PDB entry 9CYX | electron microscopy, 3.30 A resolution | chains I and B of the 6 polymer chains in the assembly

== Chain I (and B) ==
Name: Lambda 1
Source organism: Mammalian orthoreovirus 3 Dearing
Notes: chain B of this document is another copy of the same molecule, construct and numbering; everything in this record applies to it too
Reference sequence: F1ARN3 (F1ARN3_9REOV); numbering as in UniProt (aligned over 1-1275)
Chain sequence (1275 residues; numbered 1 to 1275; the number before each row is that of its first residue):
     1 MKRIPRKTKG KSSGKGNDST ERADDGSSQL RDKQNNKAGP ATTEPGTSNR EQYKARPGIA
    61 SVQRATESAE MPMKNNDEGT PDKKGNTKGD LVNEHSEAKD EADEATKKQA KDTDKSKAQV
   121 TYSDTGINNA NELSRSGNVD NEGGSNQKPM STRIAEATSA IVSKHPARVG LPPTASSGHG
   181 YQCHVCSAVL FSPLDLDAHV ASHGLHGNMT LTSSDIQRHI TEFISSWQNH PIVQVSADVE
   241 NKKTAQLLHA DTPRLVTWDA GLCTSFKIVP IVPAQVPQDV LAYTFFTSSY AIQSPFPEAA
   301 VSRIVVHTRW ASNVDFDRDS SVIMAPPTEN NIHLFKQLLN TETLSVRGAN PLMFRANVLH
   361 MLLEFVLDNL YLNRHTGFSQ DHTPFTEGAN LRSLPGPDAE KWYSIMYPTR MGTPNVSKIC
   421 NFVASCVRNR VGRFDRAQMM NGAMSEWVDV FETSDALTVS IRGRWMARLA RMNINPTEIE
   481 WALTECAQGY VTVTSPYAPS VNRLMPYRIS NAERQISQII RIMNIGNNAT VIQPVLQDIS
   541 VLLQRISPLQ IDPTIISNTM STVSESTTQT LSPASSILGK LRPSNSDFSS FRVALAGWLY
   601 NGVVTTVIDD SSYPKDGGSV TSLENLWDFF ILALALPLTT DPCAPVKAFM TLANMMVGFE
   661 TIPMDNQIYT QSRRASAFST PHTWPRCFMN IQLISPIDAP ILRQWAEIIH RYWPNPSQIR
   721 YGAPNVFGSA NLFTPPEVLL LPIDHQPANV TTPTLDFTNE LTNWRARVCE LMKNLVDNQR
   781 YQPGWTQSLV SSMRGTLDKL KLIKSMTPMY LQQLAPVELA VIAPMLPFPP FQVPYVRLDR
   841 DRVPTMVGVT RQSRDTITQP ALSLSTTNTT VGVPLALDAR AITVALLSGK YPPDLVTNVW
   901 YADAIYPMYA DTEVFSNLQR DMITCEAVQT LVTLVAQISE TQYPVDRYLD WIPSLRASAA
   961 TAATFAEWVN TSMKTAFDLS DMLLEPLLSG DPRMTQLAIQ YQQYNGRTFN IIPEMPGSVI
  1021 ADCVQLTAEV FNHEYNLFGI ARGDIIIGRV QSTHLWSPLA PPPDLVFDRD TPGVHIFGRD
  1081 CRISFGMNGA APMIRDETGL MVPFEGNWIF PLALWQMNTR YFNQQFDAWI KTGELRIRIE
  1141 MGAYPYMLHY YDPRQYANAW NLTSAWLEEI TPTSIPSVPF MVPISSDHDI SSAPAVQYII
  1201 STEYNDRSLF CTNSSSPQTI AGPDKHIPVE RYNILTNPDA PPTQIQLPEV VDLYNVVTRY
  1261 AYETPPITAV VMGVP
Disordered / not traced: 1-180, 208-217 (chain B: 13-39, 168-1275)

== Interface between chain I and chain B ==
Pairs across the interface (140; chain I residue first):
  Gln182(I) with Glu44(B), hydrogen bond
  His184(I) with Glu44(B), salt bridge
  Trp227(I) with Glu51(B)
  Gln228(I) with Glu51(B); Ile59(B)
  His230(I) with Ile59(B)
  Ile232(I) with Gln63(B)
  Gln234(I) with Glu70(B), hydrogen bond
  Asp238(I) with Lys7(B)
  Gln246(I) with Arg64(B); Glu67(B), hydrogen bond
  Leu247(I) with Glu67(B); Glu70(B)
  His249(I) with Glu67(B), salt bridge; Glu70(B), salt bridge; Met71(B)
  Asp251(I) with Lys7(B), salt bridge
  Arg254(I) with Ile4(B)
  Trp258(I) with Met1(B), hydrophobic
  Asn313(I) with Met1(B); Arg3(B)
  Val314(I) with Arg3(B), hydrogen bond (backbone-side chain)
  Asp315(I) with Lys2(B); Arg3(B); Ile4(B), hydrogen bond (backbone-backbone)
  Phe316(I) with Ile4(B); Pro5(B); Arg6(B)
  Asp317(I) with Arg6(B), hydrogen bond (backbone-side chain)
  Asp319(I) with Gly10(B); Lys11(B), hydrogen bond (side chain-backbone)
  Ser321(I) with Lys11(B)
  Thr341(I) with Lys84(B)
  Glu342(I) with Ser151(B); Ile154(B); Ala155(B)
  Leu344(I) with Thr158(B); Val162(B), hydrophobic
  Glu364(I) with Lys11(B), salt bridge
  Arg521(I) with Met73(B)
  Met523(I) with Arg135(B)
  Asn524(I) with Met73(B); Lys74(B); Asn76(B); Arg135(B)
  Ile525(I) with Asn76(B)
  Gly526(I) with Ser134(B), hydrogen bond (backbone-side chain)
  Asn527(I) with Glu132(B); Leu133(B), hydrogen bond (side chain-backbone)
  Asn528(I) with Asn76(B); Glu101(B), hydrogen bond
  Ala529(I) with Ala105(B), hydrophobic; Tyr122(B), hydrophobic
  Thr530(I) with Glu101(B); Ala105(B)
  Val531(I) with Met73(B), hydrophobic; Lys74(B)
  Gln533(I) with Lys108(B); Gln109(B), hydrogen bond; Tyr122(B)
  Leu536(I) with Tyr122(B)
  Gln537(I) with Gln109(B), hydrogen bond; Asp112(B), hydrogen bond
  Asp538(I) with Ser68(B), hydrogen bond
  Leu542(I) with Ala65(B), hydrophobic; Thr66(B)
  Arg545(I) with Ser61(B); Ala65(B)
  Ile546(I) with Val62(B), hydrophobic
  Asp587(I) with Lys115(B), salt bridge; Gln119(B), hydrogen bond (backbone-side chain)
  Ser589(I) with Gln119(B)
  Ser590(I) with Gln119(B)
  Val607(I) with Thr125(B)
  Asp610(I) with Asp124(B); Gly126(B)
  Ser679(I) with Ile127(B)
  Pro827(I) with Ala69(B)
  Leu864(I) with Arg135(B)
  Thr867(I) with Asn129(B); Asn131(B); Glu132(B); Leu133(B), hydrogen bond (side chain-backbone)
  Asn868(I) with Asn129(B), hydrogen bond; Glu132(B)
  Thr869(I) with Asn128(B), hydrogen bond (side chain-backbone); Asn129(B)
  Thr870(I) with Ile127(B)
  Pro874(I) with Thr125(B); Asn129(B)
  Leu875(I) with Val120(B), hydrophobic; Thr121(B); Tyr122(B), hydrophobic
  Ala876(I) with Val120(B); Thr121(B), hydrogen bond (backbone-backbone); Thr125(B)
  Leu877(I) with Val120(B), hydrophobic
  Asp878(I) with Gln119(B)
  Ala881(I) with Gln119(B)
  Pro892(I) with Arg56(B)
  Asp894(I) with Arg56(B), salt bridge
  Val899(I) with Tyr53(B)
  Trp900(I) with Arg56(B); Pro57(B)
  Asp903(I) with Tyr53(B), hydrogen bond; Ala55(B); Arg56(B), hydrogen bond (side chain-backbone)
  Pro907(I) with Val62(B), hydrophobic
  Met908(I) with Thr66(B)
  Asp911(I) with Glu70(B)
  Glu913(I) with Glu70(B)
  Ser958(I) with Glu142(B), hydrogen bond
  Ala959(I) with Asn141(B)
  Ala960(I) with Met150(B), hydrophobic
  Ala963(I) with Pro81(B), hydrophobic; Asn141(B)
  Thr964(I) with Gly85(B)
  Glu967(I) with Pro81(B); Asp82(B); Lys83(B)
  Trp968(I) with Lys83(B), hydrogen bond (side chain-backbone)
  Thr971(I) with Lys83(B)
  Thr975(I) with Arg6(B), hydrogen bond (backbone-side chain)
  Asp978(I) with Arg6(B), salt bridge; Lys7(B), hydrogen bond (backbone-side chain); Thr8(B), hydrogen bond (side chain-backbone)
  Leu979(I) with Thr8(B)
  Ser980(I) with Lys7(B)
  Met982(I) with Asn75(B)
  Glu985(I) with Asn75(B); Thr80(B)
  Leu988(I) with Pro81(B); Asn141(B), hydrogen bond (backbone-side chain)
  Ser989(I) with Thr80(B); Arg135(B); Asn141(B)
  Gly990(I) with Asn141(B), hydrogen bond (backbone-side chain)
  Arg1120(I) with Ser163(B); Lys164(B)
  Thr1173(I) with Thr158(B)
Also at the interface, not in a pair above, chain I (103 interface residues in all): Tyr181, Asn229, Arg318, Ser320, Ile532, Val535, Asn585, Phe588, Asp609, Phe828, Val873, Arg880, Ala904, Asp981, Glu1168
Also at the interface, not in a pair above, chain B (79 interface residues in all): Lys9, Ser12, Thr47, Asn49, Pro72, Asp77, Gly79, Glu104, Thr113, His165

== In short ==
103 residues of chain I face 79 of chain B across their interface; the contacts include 28 hydrogen bonds and
8 salt bridges. Polar contacts include His184(I)-Glu44(B), His249(I)-Glu67(B) and His249(I)-Glu70(B).
Both chains are Lambda 1 (Mammalian orthoreovirus 3 Dearing). Entry 9CYX (Cryo-EM structure of MRV full core)
was determined by electron microscopy (same publication as 9CYT and 9CYY).
